PDB entry 7F2M | X-ray diffraction, 2.20 A resolution | chain A

Chain A:
Molecule: Isoform 3 of cAMP-specific 3', 5'-cyclic phosphodiesterase 4D
Source organism: Homo sapiens
Notes: EC 3.1.4.53
UniProtKB: Q08499 (PDE4D_HUMAN), isoform Q08499-2; residues 1-507 here correspond to UniProt positions 167-673 (UniProt number = residue number + 166)
Sequence (507 residues; numbered 1 to 507; the number before each row is that of its first residue):
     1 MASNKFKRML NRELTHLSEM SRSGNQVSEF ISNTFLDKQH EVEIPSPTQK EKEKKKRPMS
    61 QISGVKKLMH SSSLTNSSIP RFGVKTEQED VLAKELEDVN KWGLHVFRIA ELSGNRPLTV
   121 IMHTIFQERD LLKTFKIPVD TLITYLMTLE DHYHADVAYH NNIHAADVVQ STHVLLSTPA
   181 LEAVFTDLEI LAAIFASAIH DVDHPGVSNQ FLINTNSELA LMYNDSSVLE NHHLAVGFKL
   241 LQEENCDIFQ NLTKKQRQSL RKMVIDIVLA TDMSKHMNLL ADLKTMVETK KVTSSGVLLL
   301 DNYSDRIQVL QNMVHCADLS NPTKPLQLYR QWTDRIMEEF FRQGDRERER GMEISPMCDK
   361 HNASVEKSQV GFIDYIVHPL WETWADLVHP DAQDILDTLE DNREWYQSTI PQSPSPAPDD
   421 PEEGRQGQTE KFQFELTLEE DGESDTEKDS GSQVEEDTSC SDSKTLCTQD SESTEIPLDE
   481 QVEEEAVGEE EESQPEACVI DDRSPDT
Not modelled in the structure: 1-85, 411-507
Bound ions: Zn2+: H164, H200, D201, D318 (together with 18d); Mg2+ near D201 (its only coordinating residue here)
Small-molecule neighbours: 18d (1GF; (Z)-4-[9-[(4-fluorophenyl)methoxy]-8-methoxy-2,2-dimethyl-7-(3-methylbut-2-enyl)-6-oxidanylidene-pyrano[3,2-b]xanthen-5-yl]oxybut-2-enoic acid): Y159, H160, H164, H200, D201, M273, H276, D318, L319, N321, P322, Y329, W332, T333, I336, F340, P356, M357, S368, Q369, G371, F372, Y375, I376

In short:
Bound to chain A: 18d. H164, H200, D201 and D318 form the Zn2+ site.
Chain A is Isoform 3 of cAMP-specific 3', 5'-cyclic phosphodiesterase 4D (Homo sapiens); the structure,
Crystal structure of PDE4D catalytic domain complexed with compound 18d, was determined by X-ray diffraction,
deposited together with 7F2K and 7F2L.
